PDB entry 2A6O | X-ray diffraction, 2.60 A resolution | chains C and A of the 4 polymer chains in the assembly

# Chain C
Molecule: 22-nt DNA strand
Sequence (22 nucleotides; numbered 1 to 22; the number before each row is that of its first residue):
     1 CCCCTAGCTT TAGCTATGGG GA

# Chain A
Protein: ISHp608 Transposase
Source organism: Helicobacter pylori
Reference sequence: Q933Z0 (Q933Z0_HELPY); numbering as in UniProt (aligned over 1-155)
Amino-acid sequence (155 residues; each row starts with the number of its first residue):
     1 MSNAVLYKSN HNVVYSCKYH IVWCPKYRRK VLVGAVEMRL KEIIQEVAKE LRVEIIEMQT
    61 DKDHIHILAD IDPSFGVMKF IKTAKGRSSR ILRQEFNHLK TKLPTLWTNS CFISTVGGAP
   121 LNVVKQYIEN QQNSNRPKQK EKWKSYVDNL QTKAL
Not modelled in the structure: 1-3
What the authors report for this chain:
  - binding site for the 22-nt DNA strand: Asn10, His11, Leu51, Arg52, Ser74, Phe75
  - binding site for the 22-nt DNA strand (chain C): Lys82, Gly86, Arg87, Arg90
  - specificity-determining residues: Leu51, Lys82
  - binding site for the 22-nt DNA strand (chain C): Lys85, Gly86 (proposed by the authors, not directly observed)
  - catalytic residues: Asp61 (proposed by the authors, not directly observed)
  - catalytic residues: Tyr127
  - mutagenesis - Y127F: abolished catalytic activity
  - mutagenesis - H20A, D63A: decreased catalytic activity

# Chain C / chain A interface
Contacting residue pairs (27; chain C residue first):
  DG7(C) - Lys82(A)  base contact
  DC8(C) - Lys82(A)  hydrogen bond to the base
  DT10(C) - Lys82(A)  base contact
  DT10(C) - Thr83(A)  base contact
  DT10(C) - Gly86(A)  base contact
  DT10(C) - Arg87(A)  salt bridge to the phosphate
  DT10(C) - Arg90(A)  base contact
  DT11(C) - Arg90(A)  salt bridge to the phosphate
  DA12(C) - Arg90(A)  hydrogen bond to the phosphate
  DG13(C) - Lys82(A)  base contact
  DG13(C) - Gly86(A)  sugar contact
  DG13(C) - Ser89(A)  hydrogen bond to the phosphate
  DG13(C) - Arg90(A)  sugar contact
  DG13(C) - Arg93(A)  salt bridge to the phosphate
  DC14(C) - Lys82(A)  base contact
  DC14(C) - Lys85(A)  sugar contact
  DC14(C) - Gly86(A)  sugar contact
  DC14(C) - Ser89(A)  hydrogen bond to the phosphate
  DC14(C) - Thr105(A)  phosphate contact
  DC14(C) - Leu106(A)  hydrogen bond to the phosphate
  DC14(C) - Trp107(A)  hydrogen bond to the phosphate
  DT15(C) - Met78(A)  sugar contact
  DT15(C) - Lys82(A)  sugar contact
  DT15(C) - Lys85(A)  salt bridge to the phosphate
  DT15(C) - Thr108(A)  phosphate contact
  DT15(C) - Asn109(A)  phosphate contact
  DA16(C) - Met78(A)  phosphate contact
Other interface residues (no listed pair), chain C (10 interface residues in all): DT9
Other interface residues (no listed pair), chain A (16 interface residues in all): Ile81, Ser110

# Summary
The interface between chain C and chain A involves 10 residues on one side and 16 on the other; the contacts
include 6 hydrogen bonds and 4 salt bridges. Polar pairs include DC8(C)-Lys82(A), DA12(C)-Arg90(A) and
DG13(C)-Ser89(A). From the paper: catalytic residues Asp61(A) and Tyr127(A); H20A and D63A of chain A reduce
catalytic activity.
Chain C is a 22-nt DNA strand and chain A is ISHp608 Transposase (Helicobacter pylori); the structure, Crystal
Structure of the ISHp608 Transposase in Complex with Stem-loop DNA, was determined by X-ray diffraction (same
publication as 2A6M).
